6YK2 - chain A; structure by X-ray diffraction, 1.61 A resolution.

[Chain A]
Name: Glutamate receptor 2
Source organism: Rattus norvegicus
UniProt: P19491 (GRIA2_RAT); the construct has insertions or renumbered stretches relative to UniProt, so the offset changes along the chain: 3-117 = UniProt 413-527; 120-264 = UniProt 653-797
Chain sequence (264 residues; numbered 1 to 264; the number before each row is that of its first residue):
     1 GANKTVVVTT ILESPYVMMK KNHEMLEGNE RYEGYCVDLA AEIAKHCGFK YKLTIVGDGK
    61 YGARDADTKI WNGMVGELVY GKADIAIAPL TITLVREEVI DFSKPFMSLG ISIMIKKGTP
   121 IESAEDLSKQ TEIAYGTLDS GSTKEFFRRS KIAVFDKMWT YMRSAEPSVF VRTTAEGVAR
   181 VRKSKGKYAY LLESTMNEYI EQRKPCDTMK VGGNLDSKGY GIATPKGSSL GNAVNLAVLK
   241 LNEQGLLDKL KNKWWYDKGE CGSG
Unresolved in the structure: 263-264
Disulfides: Cys-206/Cys-261
Differences from the reference sequence: expression tag (1-2); linker (118-119)
Residues lining bound ligands: compound (CGW; (2S)-2-azanyl-3-[2,4-bis(oxidanylidene)-5,7-dihydrothieno[3,4-d]pyrimidin-1-yl]propanoic acid): Glu-13, Tyr-16, Tyr-61, Pro-89, Leu-90, Thr-91, Arg-96, Leu-138, Ser-140, Gly-141, Ser-142, Thr-143, Thr-174, Leu-192, Glu-193, Met-196, Tyr-220
Swiss-Prot annotation at these positions:
  - binding site (L-glutamate): Pro-89, Thr-91, Arg-96, Ser-142, Thr-143, Glu-193
  - site: Arg-64 (Interaction with the cone snail toxin Con-ikot-ikot), Ile-121 (Crucial to convey clamshell closure to channel opening), Arg-148 (Interaction with the cone snail toxin Con-ikot-ikot), Lys-240 (Interaction with the cone snail toxin Con-ikot-ikot)
  - glycosylation: Asn-3 (N-linked (GlcNAc...) asparagine)
  - modified residue (Phosphoserine): Ser-150, Ser-184

[Overview]
Chain A binds compound. Curated annotation (UniProt) lists 6 L-glutamate-binding residues.
Chain A is Glutamate receptor 2 (Rattus norvegicus); the structure, Structure of the AMPA receptor GluA2o
ligand-binding domain (S1S2J) in complex with the compound
(S)-1-[2'-Amino-2'-carboxyethyl]-5,7-dihydrothieno[3,4-d]pyrimidin- 2,4(1H,3H)-dione ..., was determined by
X-ray diffraction together with 6YK3, 6YK4, 6YK5 and 6YK6 from the same study.
